PDB entry 7DY3 | X-ray diffraction, 1.40 A resolution | chains A and C of the 4 polymer chains in the assembly

Chain A (and C):
Molecule: Hemoglobin subunit alpha
From: Homo sapiens
Notes: chain C of this document is another copy of the same molecule, construct and numbering; everything in this record applies to it too
Reference sequence: P69905 (HBA_HUMAN); residues 1-141 here correspond to UniProt positions 2-142 (UniProt number = residue number + 1)
Chain sequence (141 residues; row label = number of the first residue in the row):
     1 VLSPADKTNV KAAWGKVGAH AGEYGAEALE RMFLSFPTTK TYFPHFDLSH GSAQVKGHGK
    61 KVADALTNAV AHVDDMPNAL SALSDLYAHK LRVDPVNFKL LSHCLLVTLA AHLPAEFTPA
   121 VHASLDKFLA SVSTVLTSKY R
Sequence notes: variant Tyr87 (His88 in P69905)
UniProt features mapped onto this chain:
  - binding site (O2): His58
  - site: Thr8, Asn9 (Microbial infection: Cleavage), Lys11 (Not glycated), Ala13, Trp14 (Microbial infection: Cleavage), Tyr24, Gly25 (Microbial infection: Cleavage), Leu29, Glu30 (Microbial infection: Cleavage), His45, Phe46 (Microbial infection: Cleavage), Asp47, Leu48 (Microbial infection: Cleavage), Ser52, Ala53 (Microbial infection: Cleavage), Val55, Lys56 (Microbial infection: Cleavage), Lys56 (Not glycated), Gly59, Lys60 (Microbial infection: Cleavage), Lys60 (Not glycated), Lys90 (Not glycated), Leu91, Arg92 (Microbial infection: Cleavage), Lys99 (Not glycated), Leu106, Val107 (Microbial infection: Cleavage), Thr108, Leu109 (Microbial infection: Cleavage), Val121, His122 (Microbial infection: Cleavage), Ser133, Thr134 (Microbial infection: Cleavage)
  - modified residue: Ser3 (Phosphoserine), Lys7 (N6-succinyllysine), Thr8 (Phosphothreonine), Lys11 (N6-succinyllysine), Lys16 (N6-acetyllysine), Tyr24 (Phosphotyrosine), Ser35 (Phosphoserine), Lys40 (N6-succinyllysine), Ser49 (Phosphoserine), Ser102 (Phosphoserine), Thr108 (Phosphothreonine), Ser124 (Phosphoserine), Ser131 (Phosphoserine), Thr134 (Phosphothreonine), Thr137 (Phosphothreonine), Ser138 (Phosphoserine)
  - glycosylation (N-linked (Glc) (glycation) lysine): Lys7, Lys16, Lys40, Lys61
Bound ions: heme Fe near Tyr87 (its only coordinating residue here)
Ligand contacts: heme (HEM): Met32, Thr39, Tyr42, Phe43, His45, Phe46, His58, Lys61, Val62, Ala65, Leu66, Leu83, Leu86, Tyr87, Leu91, Val93, Asn97, Phe98, Leu101, Leu105, Val132, Leu136

Interface between chain A and chain C:
Pairs across the interface (4):
  Asp126(A) - Arg141(C)  salt bridge
  Lys127(A) - Arg141(C)  hydrogen bond (side chain-backbone)
  Arg141(A) - Asp126(C)  salt bridge
  Arg141(A) - Lys127(C)  hydrogen bond (backbone-side chain)
Other interface residues (no listed pair), chain A (6 interface residues in all): Val1, Ala130, Ser138
Other interface residues (no listed pair), chain C (5 interface residues in all): Val1, Ala130

In short:
Chain A and chain C form an interface of 6 and 5 residues respectively, with 2 hydrogen bonds and 2 salt
bridges. Polar contacts include Asp126(A)-Arg141(C) and Lys127(A)-Arg141(C). Bound to chain A: heme. UniProt
lists O2-binding residue His58(A) on chain A.
Chain A and chain C are both Hemoglobin subunit alpha (Homo sapiens); the structure, High resolution crystal
structure of hemoglobin M Iwate, was determined by X-ray diffraction.
